PDB entry 9J1K | electron microscopy, 2.88 A resolution | chains Y and Z of the 45 polymer chains in the assembly

[Chain Y (and Z)]
Protein: AA protein
Organism: Listeria monocytogenes
Notes: chain Z of this document is another copy of the same molecule, construct and numbering; everything in this record applies to it too
UniProt: O05551 (O05551_LISMN); residue numbers follow UniProt; this construct covers 1-170
Chain sequence (170 residues; row label = number of the first residue in the row):
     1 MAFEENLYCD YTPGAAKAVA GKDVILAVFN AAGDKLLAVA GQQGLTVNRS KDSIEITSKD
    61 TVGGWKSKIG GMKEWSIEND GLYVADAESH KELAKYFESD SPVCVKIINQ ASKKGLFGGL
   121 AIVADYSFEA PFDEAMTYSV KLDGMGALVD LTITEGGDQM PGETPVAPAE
Disordered / not traced: 1, 163-170

[Chain Y / chain Z interface]
Cross-chain cystine bridges: C9(Y)-C104(Z)
Contacting residue pairs (26; chain Y residue first):
  A2(Y) with F29(Z); C104(Z)
  F3(Y) with F29(Z); A32(Z); G33(Z); D34(Z)
  E4(Y) with K106(Z), salt bridge; G157(Z), hydrogen bond (side chain-backbone); D158(Z); Q159(Z)
  L7(Y) with G156(Z); G157(Z)
  Y8(Y) with F29(Z); C104(Z), hydrophobic; K106(Z), hydrogen bond; G118(Z); G119(Z); V149(Z), hydrophobic; L151(Z), hydrophobic
  C9(Y) with C104(Z), disulfide; G119(Z), hydrogen bond (side chain-backbone); L120(Z), hydrophobic
  D10(Y) with L120(Z)
  Y11(Y) with P102(Z), hydrogen bond (side chain-backbone); C104(Z); L120(Z)
Interface residues without a listed pair, chain Z (19 interface residues in all): V103, V105, E155

[In short]
Chain Y and chain Z form an interface of 8 and 19 residues respectively, with 1 disulfide bond, 4 hydrogen
bonds and 1 salt bridge. Polar contacts include E4(Y)-K106(Z), E4(Y)-G157(Z) and Y8(Y)-K106(Z).
Chain Y and chain Z are both AA protein (Listeria monocytogenes); the structure, Tip region of monocin, was
determined by electron microscopy, deposited together with 9J1J and 9J1L.
